Entry 7Z13 (electron microscopy, 3.40 A resolution); this record covers chains 3 and A of the 28 polymer chains in the assembly.

[Chain 3]
Molecule: DNA replication licensing factor MCM3
From: Saccharomyces cerevisiae
Notes: EC 3.6.4.12
UniProt: P24279 (MCM3_YEAST); residue numbers follow UniProt; this construct covers 1-971
Chain sequence (1006 residues; each row starts with the number of its first residue; numbers below 1 keep their minus sign (Met-34 is residue -34)):
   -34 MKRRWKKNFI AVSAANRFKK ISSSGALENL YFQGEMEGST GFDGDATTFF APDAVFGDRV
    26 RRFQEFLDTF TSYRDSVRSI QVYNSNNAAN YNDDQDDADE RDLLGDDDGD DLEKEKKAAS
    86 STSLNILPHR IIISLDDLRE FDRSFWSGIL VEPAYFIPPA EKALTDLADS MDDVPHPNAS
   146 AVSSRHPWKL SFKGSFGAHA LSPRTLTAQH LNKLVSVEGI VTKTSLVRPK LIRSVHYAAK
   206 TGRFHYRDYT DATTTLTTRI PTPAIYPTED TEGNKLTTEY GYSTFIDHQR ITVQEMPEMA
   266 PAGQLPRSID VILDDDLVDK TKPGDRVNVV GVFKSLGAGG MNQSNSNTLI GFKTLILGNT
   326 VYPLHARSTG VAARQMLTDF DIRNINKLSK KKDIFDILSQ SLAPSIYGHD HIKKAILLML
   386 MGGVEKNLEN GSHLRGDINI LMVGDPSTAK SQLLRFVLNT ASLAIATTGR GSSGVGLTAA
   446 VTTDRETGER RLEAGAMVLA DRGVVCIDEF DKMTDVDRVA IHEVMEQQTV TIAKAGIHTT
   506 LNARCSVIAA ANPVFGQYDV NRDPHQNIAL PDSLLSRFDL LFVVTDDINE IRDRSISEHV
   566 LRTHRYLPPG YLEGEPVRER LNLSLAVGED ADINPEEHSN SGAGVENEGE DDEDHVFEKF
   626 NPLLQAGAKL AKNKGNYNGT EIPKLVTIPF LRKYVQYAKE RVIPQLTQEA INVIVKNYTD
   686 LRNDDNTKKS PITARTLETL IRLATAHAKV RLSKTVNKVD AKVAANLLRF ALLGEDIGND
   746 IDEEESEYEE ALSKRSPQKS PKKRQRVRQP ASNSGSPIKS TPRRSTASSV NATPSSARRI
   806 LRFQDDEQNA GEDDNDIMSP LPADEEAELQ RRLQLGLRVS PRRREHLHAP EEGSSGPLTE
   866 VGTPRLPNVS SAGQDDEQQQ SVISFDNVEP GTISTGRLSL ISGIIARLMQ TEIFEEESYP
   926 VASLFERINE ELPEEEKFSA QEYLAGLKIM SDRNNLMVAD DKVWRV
Not modelled in the structure: -34 to 17, 60-89, 330-338, 596-647, 742-971
Construct notes: initiating methionine (-34); expression tag (-33 to 0)
Swiss-Prot annotation at these positions:
  - motif: Ser541 to Asp544 (Arginine finger)
  - binding site (ATP): Gly409 to Ser416
  - modified residue: Ser761 (Phosphoserine), Ser777 (Phosphoserine), Ser781 (Phosphoserine), Thr868 (Phosphothreonine)
  - mutagenesis: Lys415 (K415A: No effect on MCM2-7 complex helicase activity. Loss of MCM2-7 complex helicase activity; when associated with MCM5 A-422. Reduces MCM2-7 complex helicase activity ...)
Ion coordination: Mg2+: Ser416 (together with ATP)
Ligand contacts:
  - ATP (adenosine-5'-triphosphate), molecule 1: Ser370, Ile371, Tyr372, His374, Asp410, Pro411, Ser412, Thr413, Ala414, Lys415, Ser416, Gln417, Glu474, Asn517, Ile561, Val565
  - ATP, molecule 2: Ser541, Arg542, Ala699, Arg700, Glu703

[Chain A]
Molecule: 53-nt DNA strand
Sequence (53 nucleotides; numbered 1 to 53; the number before each row is that of its first residue):
     1 TTTTTTTTTT TTTTTTTTTT TTTTTTAAAA AAAAAAAAAA AAAAAAAAAA AAA

[Interface between chain 3 and chain A]
Contacting residue pairs (9):
  Ser438(3) - DA43(A)  hydrogen bond to the phosphate
  Val440(3) - DA42(A)  phosphate contact
  Val440(3) - DA43(A)  phosphate contact
  Ala445(3) - DA42(A)  phosphate contact
  Val446(3) - DA42(A)  hydrogen bond to the phosphate
  Arg455(3) - DA40(A)  salt bridge to the phosphate
  Lys499(3) - DA41(A)  sugar contact
  Lys499(3) - DA42(A)  salt bridge to the phosphate
  Ala500(3) - DA41(A)  phosphate contact
Also at the interface, not in a pair above, chain 3 (8 interface residues in all): Gly441

[In short]
Chain 3 and chain A form an interface of 8 and 4 residues respectively; the contacts include 2 hydrogen bonds
and 2 salt bridges. Polar pairs include Ser438(3)-DA43(A), Val446(3)-DA42(A) and Arg455(3)-DA40(A). Ligands of
chain 3: ATP.
Chain 3 is DNA replication licensing factor MCM3 (Saccharomyces cerevisiae) and chain A is a 53-nt DNA strand;
the structure, S. cerevisiae CMGE dimer nucleating origin DNA melting, was determined by electron microscopy,
deposited together with 7QHS.
